Entry 9E2L (electron microscopy, 3.08 A resolution); this record covers chains A and B of the 6 polymer chains in the assembly.

== Chain A (and B) ==
Molecule: Variediene synthase
From: Aspergillus stellatus
Notes: EC 4.2.3.218, 4.2.3.219, 2.5.1.29, 2.5.1.81; chain B of this document is another copy of the same molecule, construct and numbering; everything in this record applies to it too
UniProt: A0A0P0ZD79 (EVVS_EMEVA); residues 21-725 here correspond to UniProt positions 1-705 (UniProt number = residue number - 20)
Sequence (725 residues; each row starts with the number of its first residue):
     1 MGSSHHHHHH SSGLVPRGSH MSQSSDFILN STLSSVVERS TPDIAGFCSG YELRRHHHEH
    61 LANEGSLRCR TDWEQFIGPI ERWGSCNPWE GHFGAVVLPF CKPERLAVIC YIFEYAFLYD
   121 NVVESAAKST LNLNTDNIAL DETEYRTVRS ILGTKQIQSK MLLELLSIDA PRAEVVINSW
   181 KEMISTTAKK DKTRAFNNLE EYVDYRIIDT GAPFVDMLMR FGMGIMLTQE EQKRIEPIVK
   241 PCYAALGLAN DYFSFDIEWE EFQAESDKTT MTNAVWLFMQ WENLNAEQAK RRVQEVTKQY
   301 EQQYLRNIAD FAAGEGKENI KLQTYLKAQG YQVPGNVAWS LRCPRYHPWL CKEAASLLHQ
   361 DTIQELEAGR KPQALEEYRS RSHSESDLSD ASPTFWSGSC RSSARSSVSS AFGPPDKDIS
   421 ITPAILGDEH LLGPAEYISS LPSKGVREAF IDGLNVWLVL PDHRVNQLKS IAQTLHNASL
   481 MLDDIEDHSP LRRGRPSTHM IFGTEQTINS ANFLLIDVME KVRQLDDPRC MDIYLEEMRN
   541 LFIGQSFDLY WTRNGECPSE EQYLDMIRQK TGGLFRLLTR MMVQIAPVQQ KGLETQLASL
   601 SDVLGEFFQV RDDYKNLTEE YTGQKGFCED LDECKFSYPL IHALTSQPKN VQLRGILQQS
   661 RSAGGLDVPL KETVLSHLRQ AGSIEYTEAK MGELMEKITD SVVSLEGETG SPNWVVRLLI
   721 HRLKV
Not modelled in the structure: 1-425, 620-630, 724-725 (chain B: 1-25, 123-145, 361-425, 452-459, 620-630, 699-725)
Sequence notes: initiating methionine (1); expression tag (2-20)
Curated features (UniProtKB/Swiss-Prot):
  - motif: D120 to E124 (DDXXD 1), N250 to E258 (NSE/DTE), D483 to D487 (DDXXD 2)
  - binding site (Mg(2+)): D120, D483, D487
  - binding site (substrate): D120, R206 to D209, N250, S254 to E258, R345, Y346
  - binding site (isopentenyl diphosphate): K444, R447, H476, R493
  - binding site (dimethylallyl diphosphate): R492, K570, T571, Q609, N616, K625, K635

== Chain A / chain B interface ==
Pairs across the interface (84; chain A residue first):
  L426(A) - F547(B)  hydrophobic
  L426(A) - D565(B)
  L426(A) - M566(B)  hydrophobic
  L426(A) - Q569(B)
  D428(A) - R539(B)  salt bridge
  D428(A) - F547(B)
  E429(A) - S546(B)
  H430(A) - S546(B)
  H430(A) - Y550(B)
  L431(A) - F542(B)
  L431(A) - I543(B)  hydrophobic
  N455(A) - L152(B)
  V456(A) - L152(B)  hydrophobic
  V456(A) - Q156(B)
  L460(A) - V148(B)
  L482(A) - N512(B)
  E486(A) - E505(B)
  I501(A) - R553(B)
  F502(A) - R553(B)
  G503(A) - R553(B)
  E505(A) - E486(B)
  E505(A) - L549(B)
  Q506(A) - Y550(B)
  I508(A) - L482(B)  hydrophobic
  I508(A) - I508(B)  hydrophobic
  N509(A) - F542(B)  hydrogen bond (side chain-backbone)
  N509(A) - Q545(B)
  N509(A) - S546(B)
  N512(A) - L482(B)
  N512(A) - N512(B)  hydrogen bond
  N512(A) - L515(B)
  N512(A) - F542(B)
  F513(A) - R539(B)
  F513(A) - F542(B)  hydrophobic
  L515(A) - N512(B)
  I516(A) - Y534(B)  hydrophobic
  I516(A) - L535(B)  hydrophobic
  I516(A) - M538(B)  hydrophobic
  I516(A) - F542(B)  hydrophobic
  M519(A) - M519(B)  hydrophobic
  E520(A) - L535(B)
  R523(A) - P528(B)
  R523(A) - M531(B)
  R523(A) - D532(B)  salt bridge
  D532(A) - R523(B)  salt bridge
  L535(A) - E520(B)
  L535(A) - R523(B)
  R539(A) - D428(B)  salt bridge
  R539(A) - F513(B)
  F542(A) - L431(B)  hydrophobic
  F542(A) - N509(B)  hydrogen bond (backbone-side chain)
  F542(A) - N512(B)
  F542(A) - F513(B)  hydrophobic
  I543(A) - L426(B)
  I543(A) - D428(B)
  I543(A) - L431(B)  hydrophobic
  Q545(A) - N509(B)
  S546(A) - H430(B)
  S546(A) - Q506(B)
  S546(A) - N509(B)
  F547(A) - L426(B)  hydrophobic
  F547(A) - G427(B)
  F547(A) - E429(B)
  F547(A) - H430(B)
  L549(A) - E505(B)
  L549(A) - N509(B)
  Y550(A) - H430(B)
  Y550(A) - Q506(B)
  R553(A) - I501(B)
  R553(A) - F502(B)
  R553(A) - G503(B)
  D565(A) - L426(B)
  Q569(A) - L426(B)
  S711(A) - F76(B)
  P712(A) - Q156(B)  hydrogen bond (backbone-side chain)
  N713(A) - Q156(B)  hydrogen bond (backbone-side chain)
  W714(A) - Q156(B)
  W714(A) - S159(B)
  W714(A) - K160(B)
  V715(A) - K155(B)
  R717(A) - L163(B)
  L718(A) - S159(B)
  H721(A) - L163(B)
  H721(A) - L166(B)  hydrogen bond (side chain-backbone)
Interface residues without a listed pair, chain A (50 interface residues in all): G427, V459, P461, M531, M538
Interface residues without a listed pair, chain B (54 interface residues in all): L162, S167, A511, I516, W551, Q562

== Overview ==
Chain A and chain B form an interface of 50 and 54 residues respectively; the contacts include 6 hydrogen
bonds and 4 salt bridges. Among the polar pairs are D428(A)-R539(B), R523(A)-D532(B) and N509(A)-F542(B).
Chain A and chain B are both Variediene synthase (Aspergillus stellatus); the structure, Variediene synthase
with one cyclase (conformation 2), was determined by electron microscopy, deposited together with 9E2H, 9E2I,
9E2J, 9E2K and 9E2M.
